4PK7 - chains A and B; structure by X-ray diffraction, 2.95 A resolution.

Chain A:
Molecule: Cohesin subunit SA-2
Organism: Homo sapiens
UniProt: Q8N3U4 (STAG2_HUMAN); numbering as in UniProt (aligned over 80-1060)
Amino-acid sequence (994 residues; row label = number of the first residue in the row):
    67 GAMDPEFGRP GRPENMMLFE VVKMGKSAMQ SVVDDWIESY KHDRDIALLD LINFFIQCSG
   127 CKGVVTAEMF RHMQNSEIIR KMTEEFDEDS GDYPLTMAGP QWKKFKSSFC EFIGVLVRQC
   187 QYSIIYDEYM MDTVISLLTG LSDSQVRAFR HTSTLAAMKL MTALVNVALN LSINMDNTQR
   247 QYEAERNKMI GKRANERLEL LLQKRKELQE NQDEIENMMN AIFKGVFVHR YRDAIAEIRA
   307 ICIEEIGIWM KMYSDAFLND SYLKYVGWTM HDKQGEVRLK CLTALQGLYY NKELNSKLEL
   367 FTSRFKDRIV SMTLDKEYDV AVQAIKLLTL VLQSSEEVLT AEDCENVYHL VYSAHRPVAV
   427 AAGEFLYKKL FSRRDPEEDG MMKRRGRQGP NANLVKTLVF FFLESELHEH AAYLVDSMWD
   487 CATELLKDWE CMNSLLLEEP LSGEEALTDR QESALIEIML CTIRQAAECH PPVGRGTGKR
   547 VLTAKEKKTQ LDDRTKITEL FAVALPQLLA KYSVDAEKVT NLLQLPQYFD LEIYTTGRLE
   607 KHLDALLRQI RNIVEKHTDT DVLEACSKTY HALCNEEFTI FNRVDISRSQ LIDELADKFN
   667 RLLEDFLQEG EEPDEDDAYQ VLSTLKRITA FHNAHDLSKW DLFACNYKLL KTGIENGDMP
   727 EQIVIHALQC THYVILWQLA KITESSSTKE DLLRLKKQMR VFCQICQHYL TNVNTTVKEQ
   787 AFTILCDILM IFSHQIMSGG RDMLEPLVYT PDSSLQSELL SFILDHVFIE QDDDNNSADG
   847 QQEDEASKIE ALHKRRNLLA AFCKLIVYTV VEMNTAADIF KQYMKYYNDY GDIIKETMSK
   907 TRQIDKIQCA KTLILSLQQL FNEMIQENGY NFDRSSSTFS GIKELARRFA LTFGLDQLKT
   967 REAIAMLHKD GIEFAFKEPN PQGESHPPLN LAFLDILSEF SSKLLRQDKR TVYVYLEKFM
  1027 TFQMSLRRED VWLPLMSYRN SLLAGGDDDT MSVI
Not modelled in the structure: 67-82, 255-260, 439-454, 506-511, 544-546, 749-751, 806, 837-852, 934-935, 960-964, 987, 991-992, 1036, 1048-1060
Differences from the reference sequence: expression tag (67-79)
Swiss-Prot annotation at these positions:
  - modified residue: Lys607 (N6-acetyllysine), Ser1058 (Phosphoserine)
  - natural variant: Tyr159 (Y159C: In MKMS), Ser327 (S327N: In MKMS), Arg604 (R604Q: In MKMS; uncertain significance), Lys1009 (K1009N: In MKMS)
Reported in the primary citation:
  - binding site for 2-(N-morpholino)-ethanesulfonic acid: Tyr297, Arg298
  - mutagenesis - Y297A, Y297F, R298E, D326K, K330E, Y331A, Y331F, W334A, D793K, K870E: decreased binding to Sgo1
  - mutagenesis - Y297A, R298E: unchanged localization
  - mutagenesis - D793K: abolished localization
  - mutagenesis - K290E, D326K, K330E: abolished binding to Wapl
  - mutagenesis - Y331A, W334A: decreased binding to Wapl
  - mutagenesis - Y328A: unchanged binding to Wapl
  - mutagenesis - Y328A: unchanged binding to Sgo1
  - mutagenesis - K290E, D326K, K330E: decreased binding to GST-Wapl-M

Chain B:
Molecule: Double-strand-break repair protein rad21 homolog
Organism: Homo sapiens
UniProt: O60216 (RAD21_HUMAN); numbering as in UniProt (aligned over 281-420)
Amino-acid sequence (148 residues; each row starts with the number of its first residue):
   273 GPLGSGRPVD PVEPMPTMTD QTTLVPNEEE AFALEPIDIT VKETKAKRKR KLIVDSVKEL
   333 DSKTIRAQLS DYSDIVTTLD LAPPTKKLMM WKETGGVEKL FSLPAQPLWN NRLLKLFTRC
   393 LTPLVPEDLR KRRKGGEADN LDEFLKEF
Not modelled in the structure: 273-320, 397-420
Differences from the reference sequence: expression tag (273-280)
Swiss-Prot annotation at these positions:
  - modified residue: Thr394 (Phosphothreonine)
  - cross-link: Lys418 (Glycyl lysine isopeptide (Lys-Gly) (interchain with G-Cter in SUMO2))
  - natural variant: Pro376 (P376R: In CDLS4)
  - mutagenesis: Asp282 (D282E: No effect on cleavage by caspase-3 or caspase-7)
Reported in the primary citation:
  - mutagenesis - P376DEL/A377DEL: abolished binding to Cohesin subunit SA-2 (chain A)

Interface between chain A and chain B:
Contacting residue pairs (139):
  Thr149(A) - Arg322(B)  hydrogen bond (backbone-side chain)
  Thr149(A) - Leu324(B)
  Glu150(A) - Arg322(B)
  Phe152(A) - Arg322(B)
  Phe152(A) - Leu324(B)  hydrophobic
  Glu154(A) - Arg322(B)  salt bridge
  Glu154(A) - Lys323(B)
  Glu154(A) - Leu324(B)  hydrogen bond (side chain-backbone)
  Asp155(A) - Lys323(B)
  Ser156(A) - Lys323(B)
  Gly157(A) - Lys323(B)
  Gly157(A) - Ile325(B)
  Asp209(A) - Lys330(B)  salt bridge
  Ser210(A) - Lys330(B)
  Gln211(A) - Ile325(B)
  Gln211(A) - Val326(B)
  Gln211(A) - Asp327(B)  hydrogen bond (backbone-backbone)
  Gln211(A) - Lys330(B)
  Val212(A) - Ile325(B)
  Arg213(A) - Ile325(B)  hydrogen bond (backbone-backbone)
  Arg213(A) - Asp327(B)  salt bridge
  Arg216(A) - Asp327(B)  salt bridge
  His295(A) - Glu331(B)  salt bridge
  Arg296(A) - Lys330(B)  hydrogen bond (side chain-backbone)
  Arg296(A) - Glu331(B)  salt bridge
  Tyr297(A) - Ile337(B)
  Arg298(A) - Glu331(B)  salt bridge
  Arg298(A) - Leu332(B)  hydrogen bond (backbone-backbone)
  Arg298(A) - Ser334(B)  hydrogen bond
  Arg298(A) - Ile337(B)
  Asp299(A) - Lys330(B)
  Ala300(A) - Val329(B)
  Ala300(A) - Lys330(B)  hydrogen bond (backbone-backbone)
  Ile301(A) - Asp327(B)
  Trp334(A) - Leu341(B)  hydrophobic
  His337(A) - Gln340(B)
  His337(A) - Leu341(B)
  His337(A) - Tyr344(B)
  His337(A) - Ile347(B)
  Asp338(A) - Gln340(B)
  Asp338(A) - Ile347(B)
  Lys339(A) - Asp343(B)  hydrogen bond (side chain-backbone)
  Lys339(A) - Tyr344(B)
  Lys339(A) - Asp346(B)  salt bridge
  Arg344(A) - Ile347(B)
  Arg374(A) - Tyr344(B)
  Arg374(A) - Ile347(B)
  Ser377(A) - Tyr344(B)
  Ser377(A) - Val348(B)
  Leu380(A) - Val348(B)
  Leu380(A) - Thr349(B)  hydrogen bond (backbone-backbone)
  Leu380(A) - Leu351(B)  hydrophobic
  Asp381(A) - Ile347(B)
  Asp381(A) - Thr349(B)
  Lys382(A) - Asp346(B)  hydrogen bond (side chain-backbone)
  Lys382(A) - Ile347(B)
  Lys382(A) - Thr349(B)
  Tyr384(A) - Asp352(B)
  His415(A) - Leu351(B)
  Leu416(A) - Leu351(B)  hydrophobic
  Tyr418(A) - Leu353(B)
  Tyr418(A) - Ala354(B)  hydrogen bond (backbone-backbone)
  Ser419(A) - Leu351(B)
  Ser419(A) - Asp352(B)
  Ala420(A) - Asp352(B)  hydrogen bond (backbone-backbone)
  Ala420(A) - Ala354(B)
  Leu473(A) - Leu353(B)  hydrophobic
  Leu473(A) - Pro356(B)
  His474(A) - Ala354(B)
  His474(A) - Pro355(B)  hydrogen bond (side chain-backbone)
  His474(A) - Pro356(B)
  Glu475(A) - Pro356(B)  hydrogen bond (backbone-backbone)
  Glu475(A) - Thr357(B)
  His476(A) - Pro355(B)  hydrogen bond (side chain-backbone)
  His476(A) - Pro356(B)
  His476(A) - Thr357(B)  hydrogen bond (side chain-backbone)
  His476(A) - Lys358(B)
  His476(A) - Met361(B)
  Tyr479(A) - Ala354(B)  hydrophobic
  Tyr479(A) - Pro355(B)
  Tyr479(A) - Met361(B)
  Glu523(A) - Lys358(B)  salt bridge
  Pro538(A) - Met361(B)  hydrophobic
  Val539(A) - Met361(B)
  Val539(A) - Glu365(B)
  Asn587(A) - Lys358(B)
  Glu630(A) - Trp381(B)
  Lys634(A) - Trp381(B)
  His637(A) - Asn382(B)  hydrogen bond
  Ala696(A) - Trp381(B)
  Asn699(A) - Pro379(B)
  Asn699(A) - Leu380(B)
  Asn699(A) - Trp381(B)
  Asn699(A) - Leu385(B)
  Ala700(A) - Asn382(B)  hydrogen bond (backbone-side chain)
  Asp702(A) - Arg384(B)  salt bridge
  Gln735(A) - Gln378(B)  hydrogen bond
  Tyr739(A) - Gln378(B)
  Leu742(A) - Leu380(B)  hydrophobic
  Leu742(A) - Leu385(B)
  Leu742(A) - Leu388(B)
  Trp743(A) - Asn382(B)
  Trp743(A) - Arg384(B)
  Trp743(A) - Leu385(B)
  Gln786(A) - Gln378(B)  hydrogen bond
  Thr789(A) - Ala377(B)
  Thr789(A) - Gln378(B)  hydrogen bond
  Asp793(A) - Pro376(B)
  Asp793(A) - Ala377(B)  hydrogen bond (side chain-backbone)
  Asp793(A) - Gln378(B)  hydrogen bond (side chain-backbone)
  Asp793(A) - Phe389(B)
  Met796(A) - Phe389(B)  hydrophobic
  Met796(A) - Cys392(B)  hydrogen bond (backbone-side chain)
  Met796(A) - Leu393(B)  hydrophobic
  Ile797(A) - Leu388(B)
  Ile797(A) - Phe389(B)  hydrophobic
  Ile797(A) - Cys392(B)
  Gln801(A) - Cys392(B)
  Gln801(A) - Pro395(B)
  Ile802(A) - Arg391(B)
  Ile855(A) - Leu360(B)  hydrophobic
  His859(A) - Trp363(B)
  Arg862(A) - Leu372(B)
  Asn863(A) - Ala377(B)  hydrogen bond (side chain-backbone)
  Ala867(A) - Ala377(B)  hydrophobic
  Cys869(A) - Phe373(B)  hydrophobic
  Lys870(A) - Leu372(B)
  Lys870(A) - Phe373(B)
  Lys870(A) - Leu375(B)  hydrogen bond (side chain-backbone)
  Lys870(A) - Ala377(B)
  Lys870(A) - Phe389(B)
  Tyr874(A) - Leu393(B)  hydrogen bond (side chain-backbone)
  Tyr874(A) - Leu396(B)
  Asp898(A) - Val369(B)
  Ile899(A) - Val369(B)
  Ile899(A) - Leu372(B)  hydrophobic
  Ile899(A) - Phe373(B)  hydrophobic
  Thr903(A) - Phe373(B)
  Ile910(A) - Leu396(B)  hydrophobic
Also at the interface, not in a pair above, chain A (93 interface residues in all): Asp153, Arg305, Ala478, Leu526, Gly540, Asp627, Ser633, His738, Leu745, Ala746, Ile790, Ser799, Leu810, Lys860, Ala866, Val873, Glu902, Gln909
Also at the interface, not in a pair above, chain B (58 interface residues in all): Ser328, Asp333, Thr350, Lys359, Lys364, Gly368
Interface features reported in the paper:
  - hot spots on chain A (mutagenesis) - D793K: abolished binding to Double-strand-break repair protein rad21 homolog (chain B)

Overview:
93 residues of chain A and 58 residues of chain B are in contact; the contacts include 28 hydrogen bonds and
10 salt bridges. Polar contacts include Glu154(A)-Arg322(B), Asp209(A)-Lys330(B) and Arg213(A)-Asp327(B). From
the paper: a binding site for 2-(N-morpholino)-ethanesulfonic acid at Tyr297(A) and Arg298(A); Y297A, Y297F
and R298E of chain A, among others, reduce binding to Sgo1; 13 substitutions were tested in all.
Chain A is Cohesin subunit SA-2 and chain B is Double-strand-break repair protein rad21 homolog, both from
Homo sapiens; the structure, crystal structure of human Stromal Antigen 2 (SA2) in complex with Sister
Chromatid Cohesion protein 1 ..., was determined by X-ray diffraction together with 4PJU and 4PJW from the
same study.
